4WM7 - chains A and B of the 4 polymer chains in the assembly; structure by X-ray diffraction, 2.32 A resolution.

Chain A:
Name: VP1
From: Enterovirus D68
Reference sequence: Q9YLJ3 (Q9YLJ3_9ENTO); residues 1-297 here correspond to UniProt positions 13-309 (UniProt number = residue number + 12)
Chain sequence (297 residues; numbered 1 to 297; the number before each row is that of its first residue):
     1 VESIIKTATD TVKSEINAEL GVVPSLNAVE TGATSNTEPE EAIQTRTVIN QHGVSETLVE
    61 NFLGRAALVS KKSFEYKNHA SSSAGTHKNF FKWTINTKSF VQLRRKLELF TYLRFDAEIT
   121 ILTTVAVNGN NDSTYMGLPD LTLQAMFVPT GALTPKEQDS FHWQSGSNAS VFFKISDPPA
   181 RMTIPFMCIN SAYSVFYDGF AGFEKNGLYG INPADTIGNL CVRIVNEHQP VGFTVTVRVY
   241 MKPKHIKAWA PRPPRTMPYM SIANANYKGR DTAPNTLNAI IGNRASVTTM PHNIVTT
Disordered / not traced: 81-86, 129-134, 212-215, 297
Small-molecule neighbours: win63843 (W11; 3-{3,5-dimethyl-4-[3-(3-methyl-isoxazol-5-yl)-propoxy]-phenyl}-5-trifluoromethyl-[1,2,4]oxadiazole): V69, W93, I95, T97, F115, I119, I121, A145, M146, F147, A169, S170, V171, M182, I184, M187, Y193, I217, L220, V239, M241
From the paper describing this entry:
  - conformationally variable residues (order/disorder transition): N212 to D215

Chain B:
Name: VP2
From: Enterovirus D68
Reference sequence: Q68T42 (Q68T42_9ENTO); residues 1-248 here correspond to UniProt positions 70-317 (UniProt number = residue number + 69)
Chain sequence (248 residues; each row starts with the number of its first residue):
     1 SPSAEACGYS DRVLQLKLGN SAIVTQEAAN YCCAYGEWPN YLPDHEAVAI DKPTQPETST
    61 DRFYTLRSVK WESNSTGWWW KLPDALNNIG MFGQNVQYHY LYRSGFLIHV QCNATKFHQG
   121 ALLVVAIPEH QRGAHDTTTS PGFNDIMKGE RGGTFNHPYV LDDGTSIACA TIFPHQWINL
   181 RTNNSATIVL PWMNVAPMDF PLRHNQWTLA VIPVVPLGTR TMSSVVPITV SIAPMCCEFN
   241 GLRHAITQ
Disordered / not traced: 1-9, 248

How chain A and chain B interact:
Contacting residue pairs (99):
  V29(A) - W177(B)
  E30(A) - A29(B)
  E30(A) - Q176(B)
  E30(A) - W177(B)  hydrogen bond (backbone-backbone)
  E30(A) - N179(B)  hydrogen bond
  E30(A) - T182(B)  hydrogen bond
  E30(A) - N183(B)
  T31(A) - A29(B)
  T31(A) - H175(B)
  T31(A) - Q176(B)  hydrogen bond (backbone-side chain)
  G32(A) - H175(B)
  T111(A) - P128(B)
  T111(A) - E129(B)
  Y112(A) - E129(B)  hydrogen bond
  Y112(A) - M193(B)
  Y112(A) - N194(B)
  Y112(A) - V195(B)  hydrophobic
  N190(A) - V195(B)
  N190(A) - A196(B)
  S191(A) - V195(B)  hydrogen bond (backbone-backbone)
  A192(A) - V195(B)
  S194(A) - V195(B)
  F196(A) - E129(B)
  F196(A) - Q131(B)
  Y197(A) - E129(B)
  Y197(A) - Q131(B)  hydrogen bond (backbone-side chain)
  Y197(A) - H204(B)
  D198(A) - K81(B)  salt bridge
  D198(A) - E129(B)  hydrogen bond (backbone-side chain)
  D198(A) - H130(B)
  D198(A) - H204(B)  hydrogen bond (backbone-side chain)
  D198(A) - N205(B)  hydrogen bond (backbone-backbone)
  D198(A) - T208(B)  hydrogen bond
  G199(A) - R203(B)
  G199(A) - H204(B)
  F200(A) - F143(B)  hydrophobic
  F200(A) - I146(B)  hydrophobic
  F200(A) - R203(B)  hydrogen bond (backbone-backbone)
  G202(A) - R203(B)  hydrogen bond (backbone-side chain)
  F203(A) - F200(B)  hydrophobic
  F203(A) - R203(B)  hydrogen bond (backbone-side chain)
  E204(A) - R203(B)  hydrogen bond (backbone-side chain)
  K205(A) - F143(B)
  K205(A) - R203(B)
  Y209(A) - H130(B)
  Y209(A) - Q131(B)
  Y209(A) - R132(B)  hydrogen bond (side chain-backbone)
  Y209(A) - P141(B)
  Y209(A) - I146(B)
  G210(A) - Q131(B)
  A250(A) - Y35(B)
  A250(A) - M193(B)  hydrophobic
  P251(A) - I172(B)
  P251(A) - F173(B)
  R252(A) - P128(B)  hydrogen bond (side chain-backbone)
  R252(A) - E129(B)  hydrogen bond (side chain-backbone)
  R252(A) - I172(B)
  R252(A) - F173(B)
  P253(A) - T165(B)
  P253(A) - S166(B)
  P253(A) - C169(B)
  P253(A) - A170(B)  hydrophobic
  P253(A) - I172(B)
  P253(A) - F173(B)
  P254(A) - T165(B)
  R255(A) - D163(B)  hydrogen bond (side chain-backbone)
  R255(A) - G164(B)
  T256(A) - G164(B)  hydrogen bond (backbone-backbone)
  T256(A) - T165(B)  hydrogen bond (side chain-backbone)
  M257(A) - G164(B)  hydrogen bond (backbone-backbone)
  M260(A) - T137(B)
  A263(A) - S140(B)
  N264(A) - T138(B)  hydrogen bond (side chain-backbone)
  N264(A) - T139(B)
  N264(A) - S140(B)  hydrogen bond
  A265(A) - G133(B)
  A265(A) - D163(B)
  N266(A) - G133(B)
  N266(A) - A134(B)  hydrogen bond (side chain-backbone)
  N266(A) - T137(B)  hydrogen bond (side chain-backbone)
  N266(A) - T138(B)
  N266(A) - T139(B)  hydrogen bond (side chain-backbone)
  N266(A) - P141(B)
  Y267(A) - G133(B)
  Y267(A) - A134(B)  hydrogen bond (backbone-backbone)
  Y267(A) - H135(B)
  Y267(A) - D136(B)  hydrogen bond (backbone-backbone)
  Y267(A) - H157(B)
  Y267(A) - D162(B)  hydrogen bond
  Y267(A) - D163(B)
  Y267(A) - G164(B)
  K268(A) - D136(B)  salt bridge
  L277(A) - H135(B)
  L277(A) - H157(B)
  L277(A) - Y159(B)
  L277(A) - V160(B)  hydrophobic
  N278(A) - Y159(B)
  A279(A) - Y159(B)
  I280(A) - Y159(B)  hydrogen bond (backbone-side chain)
Also at the interface, not in a pair above, chain A (44 interface residues in all): Y193, I211, S261, I281
Also at the interface, not in a pair above, chain B (53 interface residues in all): N30, Y100, I127, G142, M147, N156, L161

Overview:
Chain A and chain B form an interface of 44 and 53 residues respectively, with 31 hydrogen bonds and 2 salt
bridges. Polar contacts include D198(A)-K81(B), K268(A)-D136(B) and E30(A)-N179(B). Chain A binds win63843.
From the paper: conformational variability at N212(A).
Here chain A is VP1 and chain B is VP2, both from Enterovirus D68. Entry 4WM7 (Crystal Structure of Human
Enterovirus D68 in Complex with Pleconaril) was determined by X-ray diffraction together with 4WM8 from the
same study.
